Entry 4R32 (X-ray diffraction, 3.50 A resolution); this record covers chains A and C of the 3 polymer chains in the assembly.

== Chain A ==
Protein: Protein-tyrosine kinase 2-beta
Organism: Homo sapiens
Notes: fragment: Focal Adhesion Targeting (FAT) domain
UniProt: Q14289 (FAK2_HUMAN); residue numbers follow UniProt; this construct covers 871-1005
Amino-acid sequence (139 residues; row label = number of the first residue in the row):
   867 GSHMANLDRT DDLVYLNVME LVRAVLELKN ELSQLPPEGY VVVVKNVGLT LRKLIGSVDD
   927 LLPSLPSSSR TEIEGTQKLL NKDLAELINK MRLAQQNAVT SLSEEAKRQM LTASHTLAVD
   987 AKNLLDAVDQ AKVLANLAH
Disordered / not traced: 867-872, 1005
Differences from the reference sequence: expression tag (867-870); engineered mutation S899 (Cys in Q14289), A972 (Cys in Q14289)
Curated features (UniProtKB/Swiss-Prot):
  - modified residue: Y881 (Phosphotyrosine)
  - mutagenesis: Y881 (Y881F: Loss of phosphorylation site. Strongly reduced interaction with GRB2)
From the paper describing this entry:
  - specificity-determining residues: T937, G941 (proposed by the authors, not directly observed)
  - binding site for Paxillin (chain C): K911, E940, N947, A951
  - specificity-determining residues: A951

== Chain C ==
Protein: Paxillin
Notes: fragment: LD4 motif
UniProt: P49024 (PAXI_CHICK); numbering as in UniProt (aligned over 139-162)
Amino-acid sequence (24 residues; row label = number of the first residue in the row):
   139 GSNLSELDRL LLELNAVQHN PPSG
Disordered / not traced: 139, 155-162
Curated features (UniProtKB/Swiss-Prot):
  - motif: E144 to Q156 (LD motif 2)

== Chain A / chain C interface ==
Contacting residue pairs - 17 pairs, chain A then chain C:
  V907(A) with L152(C)
  V910(A) with L152(C), hydrophobic
  K911(A) with L152(C)
  L917(A) with L145(C), hydrophobic
  R918(A) with L145(C); D146(C), salt bridge
  I921(A) with L145(C), hydrophobic
  Q943(A) with N141(C), hydrogen bond
  K944(A) with N141(C)
  N947(A) with N141(C); L145(C); L148(C)
  L950(A) with L145(C), hydrophobic
  A951(A) with L148(C), hydrophobic
  I954(A) with L148(C)
  M957(A) with L152(C), hydrophobic
  R958(A) with E151(C), salt bridge
Also at the interface, not in a pair above, chain A (15 interface residues in all): E940
The authors on this interface:
  - residue pairs: V907(A)-L152(C) (hydrophobic contact), V910(A)-L152(C) (hydrophobic contact), K911(A)-L152(C), L917(A)-L145(C) (hydrophobic contact), R918(A)-L145(C), R918(A)-D146(C) (hydrogen bond), I921(A)-L145(C) (hydrophobic contact), Q943(A)-N141(C) (hydrogen bond), N947(A)-N141(C), L950(A)-L145(C) (hydrophobic contact), L950(A)-L148(C) (hydrophobic contact), A951(A)-L148(C) (hydrophobic contact), I954(A)-L148(C) (hydrophobic contact), R958(A)-E151(C) (hydrogen bond)

== Summary ==
15 residues of chain A face 6 of chain C across their interface; the contacts include 1 hydrogen bond and 2
salt bridges. Among the polar pairs are R918(A)-D146(C), R958(A)-E151(C) and Q943(A)-N141(C). The authors
report hydrophobic contacts between V907(A) and L152(C), V910(A) and L152(C) and L917(A) and L145(C) among
others; contacts between K911(A) and L152(C), R918(A) and L145(C) and N947(A) and N141(C); hydrogen bonds
between R918(A) and D146(C), Q943(A) and N141(C) and R958(A) and E151(C). The paper reports a binding site for
Paxillin (chain C) at K911(A), E940(A) and N947(A) among others; specificity determinants T937(A), G941(A) and
A951(A).
Chain A is Protein-tyrosine kinase 2-beta (Homo sapiens) and chain C is Paxillin; the structure, Crystal
Structure Analysis of Pyk2 and Paxillin LD motifs, was determined by X-ray diffraction, deposited together
with 3U3F.
